6JNF - chains F and I of the 10 polymer chains in the assembly; structure by electron microscopy, 3.81 A resolution.

[Chain F]
Molecule: Mitochondrial import receptor subunit TOM40
From: Saccharomyces cerevisiae S288c
UniProtKB: P23644 (TOM40_YEAST); residue numbers follow UniProt; this construct covers 1-387
Chain sequence (387 residues; row label = number of the first residue in the row):
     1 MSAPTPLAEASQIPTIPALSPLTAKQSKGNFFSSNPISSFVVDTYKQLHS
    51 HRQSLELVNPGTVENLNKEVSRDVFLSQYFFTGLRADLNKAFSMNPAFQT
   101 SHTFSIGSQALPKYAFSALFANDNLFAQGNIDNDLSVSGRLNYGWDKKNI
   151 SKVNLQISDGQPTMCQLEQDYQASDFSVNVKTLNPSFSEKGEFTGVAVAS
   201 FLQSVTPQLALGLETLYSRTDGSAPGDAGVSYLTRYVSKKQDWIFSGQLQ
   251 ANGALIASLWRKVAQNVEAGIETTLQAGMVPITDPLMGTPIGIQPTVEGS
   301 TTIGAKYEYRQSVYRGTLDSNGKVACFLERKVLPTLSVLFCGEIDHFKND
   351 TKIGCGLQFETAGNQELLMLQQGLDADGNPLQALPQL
Not modelled in the structure: 1-46, 94, 146-147, 186-190, 278-290, 374-387
Ligand contacts: 46E ((2R)-3-{[(S)-(2-aminoethoxy)(hydroxy)phosphoryl]oxy}-2-(tetradecanoyloxy)propyl tetradecanoate): Leu-84, Ala-86, Ile-106, Leu-328, Arg-330, Val-332, Val-338, Ile-344, Gly-356, Leu-357

[Chain I]
Molecule: Mitochondrial import receptor subunit TOM5
From: Saccharomyces cerevisiae S288c
UniProtKB: P80967 (TOM5_YEAST); residues 1-50 here = UniProt positions 1-50
Chain sequence (50 residues; each row starts with the number of its first residue):
     1 MFGLPQQEVSEEEKRAHQEQTEKTLKQAAYVAAFLWVSPMIWHLVKKQWK
Not modelled in the structure: 1-16

[How chain F and chain I interact]
Pairs across the interface - 16 pairs, chain F then chain I:
  His-49(F) / Lys-46(I)
  His-51(F) / Trp-49(I)
  Arg-52(F) / Trp-49(I)
  Phe-201(F) / Trp-42(I)
  Gln-203(F) / Ile-41(I)  hydrogen bond (side chain-backbone)
  Gln-203(F) / Trp-42(I)
  Val-205(F) / Leu-44(I)  hydrophobic
  Val-205(F) / Val-45(I)
  Leu-211(F) / Ile-41(I)
  Gly-212(F) / Ile-41(I)
  Leu-213(F) / Ser-38(I)
  Thr-215(F) / Phe-34(I)
  Tyr-217(F) / Gln-27(I)
  Pro-225(F) / Lys-23(I)
  Ala-228(F) / Gln-27(I)
  Ala-228(F) / Tyr-30(I)
Interface residues without a listed pair, chain F (17 interface residues in all): Leu-48, Ser-223, Gly-226, Asp-227
Interface residues without a listed pair, chain I (13 interface residues in all): Gln-20, Val-37

[In short]
The interface between chain F and chain I involves 17 residues on one side and 13 on the other; the contacts
include 1 hydrogen bond. Its one hydrogen-bonded contact is Gln-203(F)/Ile-41(I). Bound to chain F: compound
46E.
Here chain F is Mitochondrial import receptor subunit TOM40 and chain I is Mitochondrial import receptor
subunit TOM5, both from Saccharomyces cerevisiae S288c. Entry 6JNF (Cryo-EM structure of the translocator of
the outer mitochondrial membrane) was determined by electron microscopy.
